Entry 6N0G (electron microscopy, 3.60 A resolution); this record covers chains A and KF of the 57 polymer chains in the assembly.

[Chain A]
Protein: Microcompartments protein
Organism: Haliangium ochraceum (strain DSM 14365 / JCM 11303 / SMP-2)
UniProtKB: D0LHE3 (D0LHE3_HALO1); residues 1-205 here = UniProt positions 1-205
Sequence (205 residues; numbered 1 to 205; the number before each row is that of its first residue):
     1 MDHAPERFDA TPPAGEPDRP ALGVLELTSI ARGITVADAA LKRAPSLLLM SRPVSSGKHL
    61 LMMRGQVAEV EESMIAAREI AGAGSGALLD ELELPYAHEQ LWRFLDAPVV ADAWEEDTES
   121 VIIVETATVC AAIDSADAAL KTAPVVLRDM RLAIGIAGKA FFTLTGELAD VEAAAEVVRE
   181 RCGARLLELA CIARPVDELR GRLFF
Unresolved in the structure: 1-4, 83-85

[Chain KF]
Protein: Microcompartments protein
Organism: Haliangium ochraceum (strain DSM 14365 / JCM 11303 / SMP-2)
UniProtKB: D0LID5 (D0LID5_HALO1); residues 1-99 here = UniProt positions 1-99
Sequence (99 residues; row label = number of the first residue in the row):
     1 MADALGMIEV RGFVGMVEAA DAMVKAAKVE LIGYEKTGGG YVTAVVRGDV AAVKAATEAG
    61 QRAAERVGEV VAVHVIPRPH VNVDAALPLG RTPGMDKSA
Unresolved in the structure: 1, 94-99

[Interface between chain A and chain KF]
Pairs across the interface (8):
  Glu119(A) - Lys28(KF)
  Glu167(A) - Asp49(KF)
  Leu168(A) - Ala51(KF)
  Leu168(A) - Ala52(KF)  hydrophobic
  Ala193(A) - Ala26(KF)
  Arg194(A) - Val24(KF)  hydrogen bond (side chain-backbone)
  Arg194(A) - Ala27(KF)  hydrogen bond (side chain-backbone)
  Arg194(A) - Lys28(KF)
Other interface residues (no listed pair), chain A (7 interface residues in all): Ala169, Glu172
Other interface residues (no listed pair), chain KF (9 interface residues in all): Lys25, Val29

[In short]
The interface between chain A and chain KF involves 7 residues on one side and 9 on the other, with 2 hydrogen
bonds. Polar contacts include Arg194(A)-Val24(KF) and Arg194(A)-Ala27(KF).
Here chain A is Microcompartments protein and chain KF is Microcompartments protein, both from Haliangium
ochraceum (strain DSM 14365 / JCM 11303 / SMP-2). Entry 6N0G (Cryo-EM structure of the HO BMC shell: subregion
classified for BMC-T: TS-TDTDTD) was determined by electron microscopy, deposited together with 6MZU, 6MZV,
6MZX, 6MZY, 6N06, 6N07, 6N09 and 6N0F.
